Entry 8FPI (electron microscopy, 2.52 A resolution); this record covers chains A and C of the 5 polymer chains in the assembly.

Chain A:
Molecule: RNA-directed RNA polymerase L
Source organism: Human respiratory syncytial virus A2
Notes: EC 2.7.7.48, 3.6.1.-, 2.7.7.88, 2.1.1.375
UniProtKB: P28887 (L_HRSVA); residue numbers follow UniProt; this construct covers 1-1460
Chain sequence (1497 residues; row label = number of the first residue in the row; numbers below 1 keep their minus sign (Met-36 is residue -36)):
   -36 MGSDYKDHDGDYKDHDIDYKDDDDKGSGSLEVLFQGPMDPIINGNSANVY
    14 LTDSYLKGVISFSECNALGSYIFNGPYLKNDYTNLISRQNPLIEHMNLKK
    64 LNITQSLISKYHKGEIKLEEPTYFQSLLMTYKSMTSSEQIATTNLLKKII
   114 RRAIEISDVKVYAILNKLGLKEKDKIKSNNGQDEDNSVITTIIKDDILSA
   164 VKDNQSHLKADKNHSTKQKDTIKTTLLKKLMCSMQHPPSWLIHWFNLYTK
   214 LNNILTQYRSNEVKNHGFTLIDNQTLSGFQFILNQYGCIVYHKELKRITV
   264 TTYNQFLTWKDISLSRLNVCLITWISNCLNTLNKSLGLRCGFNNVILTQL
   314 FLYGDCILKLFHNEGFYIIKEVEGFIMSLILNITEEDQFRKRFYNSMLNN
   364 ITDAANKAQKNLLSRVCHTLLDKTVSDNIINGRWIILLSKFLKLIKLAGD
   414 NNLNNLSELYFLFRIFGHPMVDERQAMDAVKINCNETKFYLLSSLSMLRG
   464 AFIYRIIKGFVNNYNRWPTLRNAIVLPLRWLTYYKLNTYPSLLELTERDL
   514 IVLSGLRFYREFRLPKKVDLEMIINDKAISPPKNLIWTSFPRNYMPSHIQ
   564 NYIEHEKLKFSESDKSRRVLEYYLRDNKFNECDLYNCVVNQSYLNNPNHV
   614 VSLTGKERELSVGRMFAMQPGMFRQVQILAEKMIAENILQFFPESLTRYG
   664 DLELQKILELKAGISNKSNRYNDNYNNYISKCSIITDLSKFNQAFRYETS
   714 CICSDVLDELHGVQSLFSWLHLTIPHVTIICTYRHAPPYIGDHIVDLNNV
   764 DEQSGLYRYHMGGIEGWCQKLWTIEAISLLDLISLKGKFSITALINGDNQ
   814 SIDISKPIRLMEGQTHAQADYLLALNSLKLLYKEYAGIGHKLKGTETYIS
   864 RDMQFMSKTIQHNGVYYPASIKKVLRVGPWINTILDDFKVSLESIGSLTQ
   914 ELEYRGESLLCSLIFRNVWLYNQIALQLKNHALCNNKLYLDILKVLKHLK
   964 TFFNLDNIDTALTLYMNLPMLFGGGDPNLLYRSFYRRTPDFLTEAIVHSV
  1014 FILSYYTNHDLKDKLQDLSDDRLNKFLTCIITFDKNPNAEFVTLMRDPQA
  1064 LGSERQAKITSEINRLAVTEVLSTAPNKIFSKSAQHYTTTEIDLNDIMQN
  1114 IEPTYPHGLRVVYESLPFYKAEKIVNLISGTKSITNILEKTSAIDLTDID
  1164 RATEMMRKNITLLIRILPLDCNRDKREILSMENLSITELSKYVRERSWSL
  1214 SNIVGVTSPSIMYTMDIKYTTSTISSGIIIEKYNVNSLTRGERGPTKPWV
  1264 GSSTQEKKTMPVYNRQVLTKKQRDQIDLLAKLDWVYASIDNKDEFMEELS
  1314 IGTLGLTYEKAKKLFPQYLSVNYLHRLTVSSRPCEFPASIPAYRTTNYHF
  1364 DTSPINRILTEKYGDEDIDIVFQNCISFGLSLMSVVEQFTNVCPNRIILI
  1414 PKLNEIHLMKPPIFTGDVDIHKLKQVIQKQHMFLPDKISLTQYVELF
Disordered / not traced: -36 to 10, 134-183, 618-628, 659-690
Sequence notes: initiating methionine (-36); expression tag (-35 to 0)
UniProt features mapped onto this chain:
  - active site: His1338 (Nucleophile)
  - binding site (Mg(2+)): Asp700, Asp811
  - natural variant: Cys319 (C319Y: In strain: Cold-passage attenuated)
  - mutagenesis: Asp811 (D811A: Complete loss of RNA synthesis), Asn812 (N812A: Complete loss of RNA synthesis), Pro1261 (P1261A: Inhibition of RNA synthesis), Trp1262 (W1262A: Inhibition of RNA synthesis), Pro1274 (P1274A: No effect on RNA synthesis), Tyr1276 (Y1276A: No effect on RNA synthesis)
Small-molecule neighbours: Y6L (4-(2-aminopropan-2-yl)-N'-[4-(cyclopropyloxy)-3-methoxybenzoyl]-6-(4-fluorophenyl)pyridine-2-carbohydrazide): Pro1002, Gly1218, Val1219, Thr1220, Ser1221, Ile1241, Leu1337, His1338, Arg1345, Phe1349, Thr1365, Ile1368, Asn1369, Leu1372, Thr1373, Tyr1376, Gly1377, Asp1378, Glu1379, Asp1380, Ile1381, Asp1382, Ile1383, Val1384, Phe1385, Cys1388, Met1422
From the paper describing this entry:
  - binding site for Y6L: Pro1002, Gly1218, Ile1241, His1338, Arg1345, Thr1365, Ile1368, Ile1381, Val1384, Phe1385, Cys1388
  - conformationally variable residues (side-chain flip): His1338, Arg1339, Phe1385
  - catalytic residues: His1338 (citing earlier work)
  - specificity-determining residues: Cys1388
  - mutagenesis - H1338A/R1339A: decreased catalytic activity

Chain C:
Molecule: Phosphoprotein
Source organism: Human respiratory syncytial virus A2
UniProtKB: P03421 (PHOSP_HRSVA); numbering as in UniProt (aligned over 1-241)
Chain sequence (256 residues; row label = number of the first residue in the row):
     1 MEKFAPEFHGEDANNRATKFLESIKGKFTSPKDPKKKDSIISVNSIDIEV
    51 TKESPITSNSTIINPTNETDDTAGNKPNYQRKPLVSFKEDPTPSDNPFSK
   101 LYKETIETFDNNEEESSYSYEEINDQTNDNITARLDRIDEKLSEILGMLH
   151 TLVVASAGPTSARDGIRDAMIGLREEMIEKIRTEALMTNDRLEAMARLRN
   201 EESEKMAKDTSDEVSLNPTSEKLNNLLEGNDSDNDLSLEDFKGENKYFQG
   251 HHHHHH
Disordered / not traced: 1-129, 187-256
Sequence notes: expression tag (242-256)
UniProt features mapped onto this chain:
  - region: Met1 to Ser30 (Binding to monomeric RNA-free nucleoprotein), Ser39 to Thr57 (Important for viral particle assembly), Arg81 to Phe87 (Binding to host phosphatase PP1), Asp90 to Asp110 (Binding to protein M2-1), Leu216 to Ser232 (Binding to RNA-directed RNA polymerase L), Ser232 to Phe241 (Binding to the N-RNA complex)
  - site: Thr108 (Interaction with protein M2-1)
  - modified residue: Thr108 (Phosphothreonine), Ser116 (Phosphoserine), Ser117 (Phosphoserine), Ser119 (Phosphoserine), Ser232 (Phosphoserine), Ser237 (Phosphoserine)
  - mutagenesis: Phe87 (F87A: Almost complete loss of viral transcription. Complete loss of interaction with host phosphatase PP1), Phe98 (F98A: Complete loss of interaction with protein M2-1. Almost complete loss of viral transcription and loss of localization of protein M2-1 in inclusion bodies), Leu101 (L101A: Complete loss of interaction with protein M2-1. Almost complete loss of viral transcription and loss of localization of protein M2-1 in inclusion bodies), Tyr102 (Y102A: Complete loss of interaction with protein M2-1. Almost complete loss of viral transcription and loss of localization of protein M2-1 in inclusion bodies), Thr105 (T105A/D: Complete loss of interaction with protein M2-1. Almost complete loss of viral transcription and loss of localization of protein M2-1 in inclusion bodies), Ile106 (I106A: Complete loss of interaction with protein M2-1. Almost complete loss of viral transcription and loss of localization of protein M2-1 in inclusion bodies), Thr108 (T108D: Loss of interaction with protein M2-1 and loss of localization of protein M2-1 in inclusion bodies), Phe109 (F109A: Complete loss of interaction with protein M2-1. Almost complete loss of viral transcription and loss of localization of protein M2-1 in inclusion bodies), Ser116 to Ser119 (60% loss of transcription inhibition by M2-2), Gly172 (G172S: Almost complete loss of interaction with the nucleoprotein), Glu176 (E176G: Complete loss of interaction with the nucleoprotein), Asp233 (D233A: Complete loss of interaction with the N-RNA complex; when associated with A-239), 4 further mutagenesis entries in UniProt

Interface between chain A and chain C:
Contacting residue pairs (75):
  Leu455(A) - Leu152(C)  hydrophobic
  Ser456(A) - Met148(C)
  Leu458(A) - Thr151(C)
  Ser459(A) - Gly147(C)
  Ser459(A) - Met148(C)
  Ser459(A) - Thr151(C)
  Arg462(A) - His150(C)  hydrogen bond
  Arg462(A) - Thr151(C)
  Arg462(A) - Val154(C)
  Arg484(A) - Leu173(C)
  Arg484(A) - Glu175(C)  salt bridge
  Val488(A) - Ser143(C)  hydrogen bond (backbone-side chain)
  Val488(A) - Leu146(C)  hydrophobic
  Leu489(A) - Ser143(C)
  Pro490(A) - Asp139(C)
  Pro490(A) - Glu140(C)
  Pro490(A) - Ser143(C)
  Leu491(A) - Asp139(C)
  Arg492(A) - Glu140(C)
  Arg511(A) - Glu140(C)  salt bridge
  Arg511(A) - Glu144(C)
  Ile514(A) - Glu144(C)
  Ile514(A) - Gly147(C)
  Ile514(A) - Met148(C)  hydrophobic
  Val515(A) - Ser143(C)
  Ser517(A) - Gly147(C)  hydrogen bond (side chain-backbone)
  Ser517(A) - His150(C)  hydrogen bond (backbone-side chain)
  Ser517(A) - Thr151(C)  hydrogen bond
  Gly518(A) - Gly147(C)
  Gly518(A) - His150(C)
  Arg520(A) - His150(C)
  Tyr522(A) - Glu175(C)
  Arg523(A) - Glu175(C)
  Arg523(A) - Glu176(C)  salt bridge
  Arg523(A) - Glu179(C)  salt bridge
  Leu527(A) - Glu176(C)  hydrogen bond (backbone-side chain)
  Tyr598(A) - Glu176(C)  hydrogen bond
  Val602(A) - Glu176(C)
  Asn603(A) - Lys180(C)  hydrogen bond
  Gln604(A) - Asp168(C)  hydrogen bond
  Asn608(A) - Ala162(C)  hydrogen bond (side chain-backbone)
  Asn608(A) - Arg163(C)
  Tyr710(A) - Val154(C)  hydrogen bond (side chain-backbone)
  Tyr710(A) - Ala155(C)
  Tyr710(A) - Ala157(C)  hydrogen bond (side chain-backbone)
  Tyr710(A) - Gly158(C)
  Tyr710(A) - Pro159(C)
  Tyr710(A) - Arg167(C)  hydrogen bond
  Glu711(A) - Ala155(C)
  Cys714(A) - Val154(C)
  Ile715(A) - Val154(C)  hydrophobic
  Asp718(A) - Val154(C)
  Asp718(A) - Arg167(C)  salt bridge
  Asp718(A) - Ile171(C)
  Asp718(A) - Arg174(C)  salt bridge
  Asp721(A) - Arg174(C)
  Glu722(A) - Arg174(C)  salt bridge
  His724(A) - Glu176(C)
  Gly725(A) - Arg174(C)
  Gly725(A) - Glu175(C)  hydrogen bond (backbone-backbone)
  Gly725(A) - Glu176(C)  hydrogen bond (backbone-backbone)
  Val726(A) - Arg174(C)  hydrogen bond (backbone-side chain)
  Gln727(A) - Asp168(C)  hydrogen bond
  Gln727(A) - Gly172(C)
  Gln727(A) - Leu173(C)
  Gln727(A) - Arg174(C)  hydrogen bond (side chain-backbone)
  Gln727(A) - Met177(C)  hydrogen bond
  Ser731(A) - Arg167(C)
  His734(A) - Pro159(C)
  Leu735(A) - Gly158(C)
  Leu735(A) - Pro159(C)
  Leu735(A) - Ala162(C)  hydrophobic
  Leu735(A) - Arg167(C)
  His739(A) - Pro159(C)  hydrogen bond (side chain-backbone)
  His739(A) - Arg163(C)
Interface residues without a listed pair, chain A (45 interface residues in all): Leu519, Arg526, Leu607, Ser728, Pro738
Interface residues without a listed pair, chain C (29 interface residues in all): Asp136

Overview:
The interface between chain A and chain C involves 45 residues on one side and 29 on the other; the contacts
include 20 hydrogen bonds and 7 salt bridges. Among the polar pairs are Arg484(A)-Glu175(C),
Arg511(A)-Glu140(C) and Arg523(A)-Glu176(C). Chain A binds compound Y6L. The paper reports the catalytic
residue His1338(A); H1338A/R1339A of chain A reduce catalytic activity.
Here chain A is RNA-directed RNA polymerase L and chain C is Phosphoprotein, both from Human respiratory
syncytial virus A2. Entry 8FPI (Co-structure of the Respiratory Syncytial Virus RNA-dependent RNA polymerase
with MRK-1) was determined by electron microscopy, deposited together with 8FPJ.
